PDB entry 6W8B | X-ray diffraction, 2.40 A resolution | chains A and B of the 6 polymer chains in the assembly

Chain A:
Molecule: DNA (cytosine-5)-methyltransferase 3A
From: Homo sapiens
Notes: EC 2.1.1.37
UniProtKB: Q9Y6K1 (DNM3A_HUMAN); numbering as in UniProt (aligned over 628-912)
Chain sequence (285 residues; each row starts with the number of its first residue):
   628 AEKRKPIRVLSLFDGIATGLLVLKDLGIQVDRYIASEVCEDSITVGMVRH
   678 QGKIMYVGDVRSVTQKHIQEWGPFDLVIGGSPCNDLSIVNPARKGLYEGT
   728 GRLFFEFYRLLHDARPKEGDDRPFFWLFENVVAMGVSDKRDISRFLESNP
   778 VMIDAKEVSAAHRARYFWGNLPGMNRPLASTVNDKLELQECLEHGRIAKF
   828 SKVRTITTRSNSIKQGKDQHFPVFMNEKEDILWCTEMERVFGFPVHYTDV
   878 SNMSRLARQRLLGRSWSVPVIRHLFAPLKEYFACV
Ligand contacts: S-adenosylhomocysteine (SAH): Phe-640, Asp-641, Gly-642, Ile-643, Ala-644, Thr-645, Ser-663, Glu-664, Val-665, Cys-666, Ser-669, Gly-685, Asp-686, Val-687, Arg-688, Gly-707, Ser-708, Pro-709, Leu-730, Glu-756, Arg-891, Ser-892, Trp-893
UniProt features mapped onto this chain:
  - active site: Cys-710
  - binding site (S-adenosyl-L-methionine): Asp-641 to Thr-645, Glu-664, Asp-686 to Arg-688, Arg-891 to Trp-893
  - modified residue: Cys-710 (S-methylcysteine)
  - natural variant: Leu-648 (L648P: In TBRS), Gly-699 (G699D: In a patient with chronic myelomonocytic leukemia), Pro-700 (P700L: In TBRS), Phe-731 (deletion: In a patient with chronic myelomonocytic leukemia), Arg-749 (R749C: In TBRS), Arg-771 (R771Q: In TBRS; uncertain significance), Val-778 (V778G: In TBRS; uncertain significance), Asn-838 (N838D: In TBRS), Arg-882 (R882C: In TBRS and AML; R882H: In TBRS and AML; R882P: In a patient with chronic myelomonocytic leukemia), Phe-902 (F902S: In TBRS), Pro-904 (P904L: In TBRS)
  - mutagenesis: Phe-732 (F732A: Loss of activity due to the incapacity to bind the regulatory subunit DNMT3L)
Reported in the primary citation:
  - catalytic residues: Cys-710
  - binding site for Cga DNA: Cys-710, Pro-718, Arg-831 to Phe-848
  - binding site for Cga DNA: Val-716, Asn-838, Ser-881 to Arg-887
  - conformationally variable residues (side-chain flip): Arg-836, Asn-838, Arg-882, Arg-887
  - mutagenesis - R882H: decreased binding to Cga DNA
  - mutagenesis - R882H (3.3-fold): decreased catalytic activity on CG-containing DNA
  - specificity-determining residues: Asn-838

Chain B:
Molecule: DNA (cytosine-5)-methyltransferase 3-like
From: Homo sapiens
UniProtKB: Q9UJW3 (DNM3L_HUMAN); residue numbers follow UniProt; this construct covers 178-386
Chain sequence (209 residues; each row starts with the number of its first residue):
   178 MFETVPVWRRQPVRVLSLFEDIKKELTSLGFLESGSDPGQLKHVVDVTDT
   228 VRKDVEEWGPFDLVYGATPPLGHTCDRPPSWYLFQFHRLLQYARPKPGSP
   278 RPFFWMFVDNLVLNKEDLDVASRFLEMEPVTIPDVHGGSLQNAVRVWSNI
   328 PAIRSRHWALVSEEELSLLAQNKQSSKLAAKWPTKLVKNCFLPLREYFKY
   378 FSTELTSSL
Disordered / not traced: 214-216, 314-316, 355-357, 381-386
UniProt features mapped onto this chain:
  - mutagenesis: Phe-261 (F261A: Loss of binding to DNMT3A)

Interface between chain A and chain B:
Residue-residue contacts (32):
  Arg-688(A) / Arg-300(B)  hydrogen bond (backbone-side chain)
  Gln-692(A) / Glu-303(B)
  Tyr-724(A) / Pro-255(B)  hydrophobic
  Tyr-724(A) / Ser-257(B)  hydrogen bond (backbone-side chain)
  Tyr-724(A) / Trp-258(B)
  Tyr-724(A) / Phe-261(B)  hydrophobic
  Tyr-724(A) / Gln-262(B)
  Glu-725(A) / Glu-293(B)
  Arg-729(A) / Ser-257(B)  hydrogen bond
  Arg-729(A) / Glu-293(B)  salt bridge
  Arg-729(A) / Asp-294(B)  salt bridge
  Arg-729(A) / Val-297(B)
  Phe-732(A) / Phe-261(B)  hydrophobic
  Phe-732(A) / Phe-301(B)
  Glu-733(A) / Arg-300(B)  salt bridge
  Glu-733(A) / Phe-301(B)
  Tyr-735(A) / His-264(B)  hydrogen bond
  Tyr-735(A) / Arg-265(B)
  Tyr-735(A) / Gln-268(B)
  Arg-736(A) / Arg-300(B)
  Arg-736(A) / Phe-301(B)
  His-739(A) / Gln-268(B)  hydrogen bond
  Glu-745(A) / Lys-273(B)
  Arg-771(A) / Thr-225(B)  hydrogen bond (side chain-backbone)
  Arg-771(A) / Asp-226(B)  salt bridge
  Arg-771(A) / Arg-265(B)
  Arg-771(A) / Tyr-269(B)  hydrogen bond (backbone-side chain)
  Phe-772(A) / Phe-261(B)
  Phe-772(A) / Gln-262(B)
  Phe-772(A) / Arg-265(B)
  Glu-774(A) / Arg-229(B)  salt bridge
  Glu-774(A) / Tyr-269(B)
Interface residues without a listed pair, chain A (15 interface residues in all): Arg-767
Interface residues without a listed pair, chain B (21 interface residues in all): Val-228, Pro-274

Summary:
The interface between chain A and chain B involves 15 residues on one side and 21 on the other, with 7
hydrogen bonds and 5 salt bridges. Among the polar pairs are Arg-729(A)/Glu-293(B), Arg-729(A)/Asp-294(B) and
Glu-733(A)/Arg-300(B). Ligands of chain A: S-adenosylhomocysteine. From the paper: the catalytic residue
Cys-710(A); R882H of chain A reduces binding to Cga DNA.
Here chain A is DNA (cytosine-5)-methyltransferase 3A and chain B is DNA (cytosine-5)-methyltransferase
3-like, both from Homo sapiens. Entry 6W8B (Structure of DNMT3A in complex with CGA DNA) was determined by
X-ray diffraction (same publication as 6W89, 6W8D and 6W8J).
